8JKO - chains B and C of the 4 polymer chains in the assembly; structure by X-ray diffraction, 2.95 A resolution.

Chain B:
Molecule: GATA-Reverse
Sequence (19 nucleotides; row label = number of the first residue in the row):
     1 GGTTTCTCGGTATCAGTTG

Chain C:
Protein: Interferon regulatory factor 4
Organism: Homo sapiens
Notes: fragment: DNA-binding domain
Reference sequence: F2Z3D5 (F2Z3D5_HUMAN); numbering as in UniProt (aligned over 20-135)
Sequence (116 residues; numbered 20 to 135; the number before each row is that of its first residue):
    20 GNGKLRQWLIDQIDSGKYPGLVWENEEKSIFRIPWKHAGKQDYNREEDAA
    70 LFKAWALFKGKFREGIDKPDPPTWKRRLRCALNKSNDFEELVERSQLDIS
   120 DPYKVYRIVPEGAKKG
Unresolved in the structure: 20, 115-118, 130-135
Construct notes: engineered mutation Arg95 (Thr in F2Z3D5)

How chain B and chain C interact:
Contacting residue pairs (18; chain B residue first):
  DG9(B) - Gly22(C)  sugar contact
  DG10(B) - Lys23(C)  hydrogen bond to the phosphate
  DG10(B) - Leu24(C)  hydrogen bond to the phosphate
  DG10(B) - Trp74(C)  phosphate contact
  DG10(B) - Lys78(C)  hydrogen bond to the phosphate
  DG10(B) - Lys103(C)  hydrogen bond to the base
  DT11(B) - Trp74(C)  hydrogen bond to the phosphate
  DT11(B) - Lys78(C)  salt bridge to the phosphate
  DT11(B) - Lys80(C)  phosphate contact
  DT11(B) - Arg96(C)  phosphate contact
  DT11(B) - Cys99(C)  base contact
  DT11(B) - Ala100(C)  phosphate contact
  DT11(B) - Lys103(C)  base contact
  DA12(B) - Lys80(C)  phosphate contact
  DA12(B) - Arg95(C)  salt bridge to the phosphate
  DA12(B) - Arg96(C)  salt bridge to the phosphate
  DA12(B) - Cys99(C)  base contact
  DT13(B) - Arg95(C)  base contact
Interface residues without a listed pair, chain C (12 interface residues in all): Asn21

In short:
The interface between chain B and chain C involves 5 residues on one side and 12 on the other; the contacts
include 5 hydrogen bonds and 3 salt bridges. Polar pairs include DG10(B)-Lys103(C), DG10(B)-Lys23(C) and
DG10(B)-Leu24(C).
Chain B is GATA-Reverse and chain C is Interferon regulatory factor 4 (Homo sapiens); the structure, T95R
mutant IRF4 DNA-binding domain bound to an DNA containing GATA motif, was determined by X-ray diffraction
(same publication as 8JKL, 8JKN, 8JKQ and 8JKS).
